Entry 1YMM (X-ray diffraction, 3.50 A resolution); this record covers chains A and E of the 5 polymer chains in the assembly.

# Chain A
Protein: HLA class II histocompatibility antigen, DR alpha chain
Source organism: Homo sapiens
Reference sequence: P01903 (2DRA_HUMAN); residues 1-191 here correspond to UniProt positions 26-216 (UniProt number = residue number + 25)
Chain sequence (191 residues; each row starts with the number of its first residue):
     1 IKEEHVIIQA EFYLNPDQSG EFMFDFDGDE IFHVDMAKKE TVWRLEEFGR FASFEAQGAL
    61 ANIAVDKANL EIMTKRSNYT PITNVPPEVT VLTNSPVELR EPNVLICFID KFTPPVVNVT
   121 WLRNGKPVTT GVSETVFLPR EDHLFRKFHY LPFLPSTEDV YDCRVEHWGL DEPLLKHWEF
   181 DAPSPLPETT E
Not modelled in the structure: 1, 184-191
UniProt features mapped onto this chain:
  - region: Glu179 to Glu191 (Connecting peptide)
  - site: Gln9 (Self- and pathogen-derived peptide antigen), Gly49 (Self-peptide antigen), Phe51 (Self- and pathogen-derived peptide antigen), Ala52 (Self-peptide antigen), Ser53 (Self- and pathogen-derived peptide antigen), Glu55 (Pathogen-derived peptide antigen), Asn62 (Self- and pathogen-derived peptide antigen), Asn69 (Pathogen-derived peptide antigen), Arg76 (Self- and pathogen-derived peptide antigen)
  - glycosylation (N-linked (GlcNAc...) asparagine): Asn78, Asn118
Cystine bridges: Cys107-Cys163
Covalent attachments: N-acetylglucosamine (NAG) linked to Asn118
From the paper describing this entry:
  - post-translational modification sites: Asn118

# Chain E
Protein: T-cell receptor beta chain
Source organism: Homo sapiens
Reference sequence: P01850 (TCB_HUMAN); residues 1-249 here correspond to UniProt positions 16-264 (UniProt number = residue number + 15)
Chain sequence (249 residues; each row starts with the number of its first residue):
     1 GAVVSQHPSW VISKSGTSVK IECRSLDFQA TTMFWYRQFP KQSLMLMATS NEGSKATYEQ
    61 GVEKDKFLIN HASLTLSTLT VTSAHPEDSS FYICSARDLT SGANNEQFFG PGTRLTVLED
   121 LKNVFPPEVA VFEPSEAEIS HTQKATLVCL ATGFYPDHVE LSWWVNGKEV HSGVSTDPQP
   181 LKEQPALNDS RYSLSSRLRV SATFWQNPRN HFRCQVQFYG LSENDEWTQD RAKPVTQIVS
   241 AEAWGRADC
Not modelled in the structure: 247-249
Sequence notes: engineered mutation Ser13 (Cys28 in P01850), Ser193 (Cys208 in P01850)
Cystine bridges: Cys23-Cys94, Cys149-Cys214

# How chain A and chain E interact
Pairs across the interface - 7 pairs, chain A then chain E:
  Glu55(A) with Thr31(E); Thr32(E), hydrogen bond
  Gln57(A) with Thr31(E); Leu99(E)
  Gly58(A) with Leu99(E)
  Ala61(A) with Leu99(E), hydrophobic; Thr100(E)
Other interface residues (no listed pair), chain E (6 interface residues in all): Leu74, Arg97

# In short
4 residues of chain A face 6 of chain E across their interface; the contacts include 1 hydrogen bond. Its one
hydrogen-bonded contact is Glu55(A)-Thr32(E). N-acetylglucosamine is covalently linked to Asn118(A). The paper
reports a modification site at Asn118(A).
Here chain A is HLA class II histocompatibility antigen, DR alpha chain and chain E is T-cell receptor beta
chain, both from Homo sapiens. Entry 1YMM (TCR/HLA-DR2b/MBP-peptide complex) was determined by X-ray
diffraction.
